2H7H - chains Y and B of the 4 polymer chains in the assembly; structure by X-ray diffraction, 2.30 A resolution.

Chain Y:
Molecule: 19-nt DNA strand
Sequence (19 nucleotides; each row starts with the number of its first residue):
   201 CGTCGATGAG TCATCGACG

Chain B:
Molecule: Viral jun transforming protein
Organism: Avian sarcoma virus
Notes: fragment: basic region leucine zipper of v-jun (residues 210-271)
UniProtKB: P05411 (JUN_AVIS1); residues 1-62 here correspond to UniProt positions 210-271 (UniProt number = residue number + 209)
Chain sequence (62 residues; each row starts with the number of its first residue):
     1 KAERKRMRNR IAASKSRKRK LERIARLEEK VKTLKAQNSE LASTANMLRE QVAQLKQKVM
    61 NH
Disordered / not traced: 59-62

Chain Y / chain B interface:
Pairs across the interface (10):
  DA209(Y) / Arg-17(B)  salt bridge to the phosphate
  DG210(Y) / Arg-10(B)  phosphate contact
  DG210(Y) / Arg-17(B)  hydrogen bond to the base
  DT211(Y) / Arg-6(B)  salt bridge to the phosphate
  DT211(Y) / Asn-9(B)  base contact
  DT211(Y) / Arg-10(B)  salt bridge to the phosphate
  DT211(Y) / Ala-13(B)  base contact
  DT211(Y) / Arg-17(B)  base contact
  DC212(Y) / Arg-6(B)  salt bridge to the phosphate
  DC212(Y) / Asn-9(B)  base contact
Other interface residues (no listed pair), chain Y (5 interface residues in all): DA213
Other interface residues (no listed pair), chain B (6 interface residues in all): Ser-14

In short:
The interface between chain Y and chain B involves 5 residues on one side and 6 on the other; the contacts
include 1 hydrogen bond and 4 salt bridges. Among the polar pairs are DG210(Y)/Arg-17(B), DA209(Y)/Arg-17(B)
and DT211(Y)/Arg-6(B).
Here chain Y is a 19-nt DNA strand and chain B is Viral jun transforming protein (Avian sarcoma virus). Entry
2H7H (Crystal structure of the JUN BZIP homodimer complexed with AP-1 DNA) was determined by X-ray
diffraction.
